PDB entry 4EB5 | X-ray diffraction, 2.53 A resolution | chains A and B of the 4 polymer chains in the assembly

# Chain A (and B)
Protein: Probable cysteine desulfurase 2
Source organism: Archaeoglobus fulgidus
Notes: EC 2.8.1.7; chain B of this document is another copy of the same molecule, construct and numbering; everything in this record applies to it too
UniProtKB: O29689 (ISCS2_ARCFU); residues 1-382 here = UniProt positions 1-382
Amino-acid sequence (382 residues; numbered 1 to 382; the number before each row is that of its first residue):
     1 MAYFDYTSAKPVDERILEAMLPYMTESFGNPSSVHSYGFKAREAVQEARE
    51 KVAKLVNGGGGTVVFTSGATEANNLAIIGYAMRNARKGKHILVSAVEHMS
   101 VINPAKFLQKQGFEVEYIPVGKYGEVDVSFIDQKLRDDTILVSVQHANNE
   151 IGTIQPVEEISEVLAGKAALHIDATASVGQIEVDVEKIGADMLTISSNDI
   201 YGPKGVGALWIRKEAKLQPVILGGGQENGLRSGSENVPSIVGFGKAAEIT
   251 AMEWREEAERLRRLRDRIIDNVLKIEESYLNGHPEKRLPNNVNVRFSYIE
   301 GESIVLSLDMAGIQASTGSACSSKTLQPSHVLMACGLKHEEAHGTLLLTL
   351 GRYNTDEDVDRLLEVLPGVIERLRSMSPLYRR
Disordered / not traced: 1, 381-382 (chain B: 1, 379-382)
Bound ions: 2Fe-2S cluster Fe: Cys-321 (shared with 3 residues of chain C)
Ligand contacts: pyridoxal phosphate (PLP): Thr-7, Gly-68, Ala-69, Thr-70, Asn-73, His-98, Ser-100, Asn-149, Asp-173, Thr-175

# How chain A and chain B interact
Contacting residue pairs (83; chain A residue first):
  Tyr-3(A) with Phe-28(B); Tyr-37(B), hydrophobic
  Asp-5(A) with Ser-33(B); His-35(B), salt bridge
  Ser-8(A) with Asn-30(B), hydrogen bond (backbone-side chain); Ser-33(B)
  Ala-9(A) with Phe-28(B); Gly-29(B); Asn-30(B)
  Lys-10(A) with Phe-28(B)
  Pro-11(A) with Met-24(B); Phe-28(B)
  Val-12(A) with Met-24(B), hydrogen bond (backbone-backbone)
  Leu-17(A) with Met-24(B), hydrophobic
  Met-24(A) with Pro-11(B); Val-12(B), hydrogen bond (backbone-backbone); Leu-17(B), hydrophobic
  Thr-25(A) with Val-12(B)
  Phe-28(A) with Tyr-3(B), hydrophobic; Ala-9(B); Lys-10(B); Pro-11(B); Lys-204(B), hydrogen bond (backbone-side chain)
  Gly-29(A) with Ala-9(B); Lys-204(B), hydrogen bond (backbone-side chain)
  Asn-30(A) with Ser-8(B), hydrogen bond (side chain-backbone); Ala-9(B)
  Ser-33(A) with Asp-5(B), hydrogen bond; Ser-8(B)
  Val-34(A) with Val-305(B)
  His-35(A) with Asp-5(B), salt bridge; Asp-309(B); Gln-314(B); Ala-315(B)
  Ser-36(A) with Asp-309(B), hydrogen bond
  Tyr-37(A) with Gln-314(B)
  Ser-67(A) with Ser-67(B); Arg-231(B), hydrogen bond
  Thr-70(A) with Ile-221(B); Leu-222(B); Ser-232(B); Gly-233(B)
  Glu-71(A) with Ile-221(B)
  Asn-74(A) with Val-220(B); Ile-221(B); Leu-222(B), hydrogen bond (side chain-backbone)
  Met-99(A) with Gly-223(B)
  Ser-100(A) with Leu-222(B); Gly-223(B)
  Asn-103(A) with Leu-222(B); Gly-223(B), hydrogen bond (side chain-backbone)
  Pro-104(A) with Leu-222(B)
  Phe-107(A) with Leu-222(B), hydrophobic
  Lys-204(A) with Phe-28(B), hydrogen bond (side chain-backbone); Gly-29(B), hydrogen bond (side chain-backbone); Asn-236(B)
  Gly-205(A) with Asn-236(B)
  Val-220(A) with Asn-74(B); Val-220(B), hydrophobic
  Ile-221(A) with Thr-70(B); Asn-74(B)
  Leu-222(A) with Thr-70(B); Asn-74(B), hydrogen bond (backbone-side chain); Ser-100(B); Asn-103(B); Pro-104(B), hydrophobic; Phe-107(B), hydrophobic
  Gly-223(A) with Met-99(B); Ser-100(B); Asn-103(B), hydrogen bond (backbone-side chain)
  Arg-231(A) with Ser-67(B), hydrogen bond
  Ser-232(A) with Thr-70(B)
  Gly-233(A) with Thr-70(B)
  Glu-235(A) with Lys-204(B)
  Asn-236(A) with Lys-204(B); Gly-205(B)
  Val-305(A) with Val-34(B)
  Leu-306(A) with Val-34(B), hydrophobic
  Asp-309(A) with His-35(B); Ser-36(B), hydrogen bond (side chain-backbone)
  Gln-314(A) with His-35(B); Tyr-37(B)
  Ala-315(A) with His-35(B)
Also at the interface, not in a pair above, chain A (49 interface residues in all): Leu-21, Phe-39, Gly-224, Val-237, Pro-238, Glu-302
Also at the interface, not in a pair above, chain B (50 interface residues in all): Leu-21, Thr-25, Phe-39, Glu-71, Gly-224, Ser-234, Glu-235, Pro-238, Glu-302, Leu-306, Ser-322

# Summary
49 residues of chain A face 50 of chain B across their interface, with 17 hydrogen bonds and 2 salt bridges.
Polar pairs include Asp-5(A)/His-35(B), Ser-8(A)/Asn-30(B) and Phe-28(A)/Lys-204(B). Chain A binds pyridoxal
phosphate.
Chain A and chain B are both Probable cysteine desulfurase 2 (Archaeoglobus fulgidus); the structure, A.
fulgidus IscS-IscU complex structure, was determined by X-ray diffraction, deposited together with 4EB7.
